PDB entry 3RAF | X-ray diffraction, 3.24 A resolution | chains D and H of the 8 polymer chains in the assembly

Chain D:
Protein: DNA topoisomerase 4 subunit B
Organism: Streptococcus pneumoniae
Notes: EC 5.99.1.-
UniProt: Q59961 (PARE_STRPN); residue numbers follow UniProt; this construct covers 404-647
Chain sequence (268 residues; row label = number of the first residue in the row):
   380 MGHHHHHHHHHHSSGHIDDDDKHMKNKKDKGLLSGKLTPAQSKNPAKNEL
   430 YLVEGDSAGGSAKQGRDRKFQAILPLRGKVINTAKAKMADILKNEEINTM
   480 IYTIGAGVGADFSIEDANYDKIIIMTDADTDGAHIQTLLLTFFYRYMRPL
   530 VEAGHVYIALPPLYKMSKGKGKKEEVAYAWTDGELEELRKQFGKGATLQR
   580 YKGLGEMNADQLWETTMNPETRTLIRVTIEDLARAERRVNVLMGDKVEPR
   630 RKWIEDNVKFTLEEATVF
Disordered / not traced: 380-414, 546-555, 571-576, 641-647
Differences from the reference sequence: expression tag (380-403)
Metal / ion sites: Mg2+: Asp506, Asp508
Ligand contacts: PDQ (3-amino-7-{(3R)-3-[(1S)-1-aminoethyl]pyrrolidin-1-yl}-1-cyclopropyl-6-fluoro-8-methylquinazoline-2,4(1H,3H)-dione): Arg456, Gly457, Glu474, Glu475
UniProt features mapped onto this chain:
  - binding site (Mg(2+)): Glu433, Asp506, Asp508
  - site (Interaction with DNA): Lys458, Asn461, His513, Arg629

Chain H:
Molecule: 11-nt DNA strand
Sequence (11 nucleotides; numbered 1 to 11; the number before each row is that of its first residue):
     1 GACTATGCACG

How chain D and chain H interact:
Pairs across the interface - 17 pairs, chain D then chain H:
  Lys458(D) - DT6(H)  base contact
  Lys458(D) - DG7(H)  sugar contact
  Val459(D) - DG7(H)  sugar contact
  Ile460(D) - DT6(H)  phosphate contact
  Ile460(D) - DG7(H)  phosphate contact
  Asn461(D) - DG7(H)  hydrogen bond to the phosphate
  Asn461(D) - DC8(H)  hydrogen bond to the phosphate
  Lys464(D) - DC8(H)  salt bridge to the phosphate
  Lys464(D) - DA9(H)  salt bridge to the phosphate
  Asn473(D) - DT6(H)  hydrogen bond to the phosphate
  His513(D) - DG7(H)  hydrogen bond to the phosphate
  His513(D) - DC8(H)  salt bridge to the phosphate
  Leu517(D) - DG7(H)  sugar contact
  Met622(D) - DC8(H)  phosphate contact
  Val626(D) - DA9(H)  phosphate contact
  Val626(D) - DC10(H)  phosphate contact
  Arg629(D) - DA9(H)  salt bridge to the phosphate
Other interface residues (no listed pair), chain D (13 interface residues in all): Arg456, Gly457
Other interface residues (no listed pair), chain H (6 interface residues in all): DA5

Overview:
13 residues of chain D and 6 residues of chain H are in contact, with 4 hydrogen bonds and 4 salt bridges.
Polar pairs include Asn461(D)-DG7(H), Asn461(D)-DC8(H) and Asn473(D)-DT6(H). Ligands of chain D: compound PDQ.
Curated annotation (UniProt) lists 3 Mg2+-binding residues on chain D.
Chain D is DNA topoisomerase 4 subunit B (Streptococcus pneumoniae) and chain H is an 11-nt DNA strand; the
structure, Quinazolinedione-DNA cleavage complex of type IV topoisomerase from S. pneumoniae, was determined
by X-ray diffraction.
